Entry 3K4C (X-ray diffraction, 1.70 A resolution); this record covers chains A and D of the 4 polymer chains in the assembly.

Chain A (and D):
Protein: Pyranose 2-oxidase
From: Trametes ochracea
Notes: EC 1.1.3.10; chain D of this document is another copy of the same molecule, construct and numbering; everything in this record applies to it too
UniProt: Q7ZA32 (Q7ZA32_TRAOC); numbering as in UniProt (aligned over 1-623)
Amino-acid sequence (623 residues; numbered 1 to 623; the number before each row is that of its first residue):
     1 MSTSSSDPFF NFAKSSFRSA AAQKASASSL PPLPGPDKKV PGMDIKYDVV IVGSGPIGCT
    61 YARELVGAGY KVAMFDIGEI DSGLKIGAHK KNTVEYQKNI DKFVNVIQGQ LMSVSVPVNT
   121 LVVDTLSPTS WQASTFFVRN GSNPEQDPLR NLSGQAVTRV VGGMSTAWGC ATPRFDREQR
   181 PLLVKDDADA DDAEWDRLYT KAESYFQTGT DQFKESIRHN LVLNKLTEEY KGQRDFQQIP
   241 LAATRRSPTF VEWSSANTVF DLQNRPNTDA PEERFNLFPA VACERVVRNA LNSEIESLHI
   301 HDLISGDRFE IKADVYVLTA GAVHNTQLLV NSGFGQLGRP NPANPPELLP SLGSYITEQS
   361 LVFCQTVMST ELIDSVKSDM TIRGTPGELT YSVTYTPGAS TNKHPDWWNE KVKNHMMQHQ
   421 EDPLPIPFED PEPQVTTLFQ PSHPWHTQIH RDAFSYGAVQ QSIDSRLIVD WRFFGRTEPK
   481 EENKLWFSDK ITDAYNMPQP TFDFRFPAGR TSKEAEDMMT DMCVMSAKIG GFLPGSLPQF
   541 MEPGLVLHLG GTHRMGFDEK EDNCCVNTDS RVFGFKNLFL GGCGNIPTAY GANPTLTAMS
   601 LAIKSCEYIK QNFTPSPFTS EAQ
Unresolved in the structure: 1-42, 619-623 (chain D: 1-44, 619-623)
Sequence notes: engineered mutation Ala167 (His in Q7ZA32), Gly169 (Thr in Q7ZA32)
Residues lining bound ligands: FAD (flavin-adenine dinucleotide): Val52, Gly53, Ser54, Gly55, Pro56, Ile57, Gly58, Phe75, Asp76, Ile77, Gly78, Ile107, Leu111, Thr158, Arg159, Val160, Gly162, Gly163, Met164, Ser165, Ala167, Trp168, Gly169, Cys170, Ala171, Val281, Ala282, Cys283, Thr319, Ala320, Gly321, His324, Ala453, Phe454, Leu547, His548, Gly582, Cys583, Asn593, Pro594, Thr595

How chain A and chain D interact:
Contacting residue pairs - 19 pairs, chain A then chain D:
  Glu516(A) with Ala527(D); Gly531(D)
  Met519(A) with Phe532(D), hydrophobic
  Thr520(A) with Val524(D); Ala527(D)
  Cys523(A) with Cys523(D), hydrophobic
  Val524(A) with Thr520(D); Val524(D), hydrophobic
  Ala527(A) with Glu516(D); Thr520(D)
  Gly531(A) with Glu516(D)
  Phe532(A) with Met519(D), hydrophobic
  Leu537(A) with Leu537(D), hydrophobic; Pro538(D); Gln539(D)
  Pro538(A) with Phe532(D); Leu537(D); Pro538(D), hydrophobic
  Gln539(A) with Leu537(D)
Other interface residues (no listed pair), chain A (12 interface residues in all): Gly530
Other interface residues (no listed pair), chain D (12 interface residues in all): Gly530

Overview:
Chain A and chain D each contribute 12 residues to their interface. Chain A binds flavin-adenine dinucleotide.
Both chains are Pyranose 2-oxidase (Trametes ochracea). Entry 3K4C (Pyranose 2-oxidase H167A/T169G mutant) was
determined by X-ray diffraction, deposited together with 3K4B.
